PDB entry 9DKC | electron microscopy, 2.55 A resolution | chain A

# Chain A
Name: URAT1
Organism: Homo sapiens
Chain sequence (518 residues; each row starts with the number of its first residue):
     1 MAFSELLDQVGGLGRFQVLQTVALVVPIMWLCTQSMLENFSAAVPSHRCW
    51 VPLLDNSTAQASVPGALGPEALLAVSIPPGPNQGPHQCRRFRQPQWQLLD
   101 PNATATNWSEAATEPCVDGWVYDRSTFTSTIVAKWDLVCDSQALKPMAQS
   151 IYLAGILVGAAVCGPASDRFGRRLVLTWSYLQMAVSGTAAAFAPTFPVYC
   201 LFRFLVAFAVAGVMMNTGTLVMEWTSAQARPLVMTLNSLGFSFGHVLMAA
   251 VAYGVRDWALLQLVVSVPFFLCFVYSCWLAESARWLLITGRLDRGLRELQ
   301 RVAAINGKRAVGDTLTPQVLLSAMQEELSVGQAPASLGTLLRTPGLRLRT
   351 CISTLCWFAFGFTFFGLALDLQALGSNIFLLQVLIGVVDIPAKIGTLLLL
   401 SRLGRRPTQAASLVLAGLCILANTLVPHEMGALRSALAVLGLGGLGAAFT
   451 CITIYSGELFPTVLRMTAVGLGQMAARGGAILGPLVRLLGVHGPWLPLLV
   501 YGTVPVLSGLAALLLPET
Not modelled in the structure: 1
Disulfides: Cys49-Cys116, Cys88-Cys139
Residues lining bound ligands: A1A45 (2-({1-[(4-bromonaphthalen-1-yl)methyl]-1H-imidazo[4,5-b]pyridin-2-yl}sulfanyl)-2-methylpropanoic acid): Ile28, Ser35, Ile156, Met214, Thr217, Asn237, Ser238, Phe241, Phe364, Phe365, Lys393, Phe449, Ala476, Arg477
Reported in the primary citation:
  - binding site for A1A45: Met214, Asn237, Ser238
  - mutagenesis - M214A, S238A: decreased binding to A1A45
  - mutagenesis - N237A: unchanged binding to A1A45
  - conformationally variable residues (helix shift): Asn237, Gly240

# Summary
Ligands of chain A: compound A1A45. From the paper: a binding site for A1A45 at Met214, Asn237 and Ser238;
M214A and S238A reduce binding to A1A45.
Chain A is URAT1 (Homo sapiens); the structure, Structure of URAT1 in complex with TD-3, was determined by
electron microscopy (same publication as 9DK9, 9DKA and 9DKB).
